PDB entry 8BOX | X-ray diffraction, 2.82 A resolution | chains A and C of the 3 polymer chains in the assembly

# Chain A
Name: Lysine-specific histone demethylase 1A
Source organism: Homo sapiens
Notes: EC 1.14.99.66
UniProtKB: O60341 (KDM1A_HUMAN); residue numbers follow UniProt; this construct covers 1-852
Sequence (871 residues; each row starts with the number of its first residue; numbers below 1 keep their minus sign (Gly-18 is residue -18)):
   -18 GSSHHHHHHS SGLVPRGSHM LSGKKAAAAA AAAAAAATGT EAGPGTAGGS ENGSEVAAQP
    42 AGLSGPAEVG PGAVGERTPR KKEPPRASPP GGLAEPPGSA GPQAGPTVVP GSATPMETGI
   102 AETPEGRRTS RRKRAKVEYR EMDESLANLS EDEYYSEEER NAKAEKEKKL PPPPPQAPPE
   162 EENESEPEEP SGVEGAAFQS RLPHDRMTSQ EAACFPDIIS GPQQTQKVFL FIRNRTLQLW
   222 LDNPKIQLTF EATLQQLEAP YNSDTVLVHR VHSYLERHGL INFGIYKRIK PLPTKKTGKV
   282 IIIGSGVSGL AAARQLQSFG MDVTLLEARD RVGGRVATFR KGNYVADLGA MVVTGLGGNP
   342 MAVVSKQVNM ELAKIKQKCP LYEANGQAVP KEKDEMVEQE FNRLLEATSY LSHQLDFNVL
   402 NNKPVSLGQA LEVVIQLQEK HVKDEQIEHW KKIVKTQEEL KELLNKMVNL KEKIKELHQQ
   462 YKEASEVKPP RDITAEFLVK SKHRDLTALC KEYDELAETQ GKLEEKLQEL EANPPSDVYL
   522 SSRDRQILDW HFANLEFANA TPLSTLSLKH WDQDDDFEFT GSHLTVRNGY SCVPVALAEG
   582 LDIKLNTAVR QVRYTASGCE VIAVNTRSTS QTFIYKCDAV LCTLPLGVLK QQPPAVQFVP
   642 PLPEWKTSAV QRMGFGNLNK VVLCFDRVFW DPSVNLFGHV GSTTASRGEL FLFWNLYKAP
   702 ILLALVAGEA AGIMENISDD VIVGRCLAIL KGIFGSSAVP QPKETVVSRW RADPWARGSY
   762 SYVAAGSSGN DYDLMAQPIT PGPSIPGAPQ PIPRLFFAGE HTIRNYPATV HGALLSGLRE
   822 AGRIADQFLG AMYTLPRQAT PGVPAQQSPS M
Unresolved in the structure: -18 to 170, 837-852
Construct notes: expression tag (-18 to 0)
Ligand contacts: AW4 (SV9; [[(2R,3S,4R,5R)-5-(6-aminopurin-9-yl)-3,4-bis(oxidanyl)oxolan-2-yl]methoxy-oxidanyl-phosphoryl] [(2R,3S,4S)-5-[7,8-dimethyl-2,4-bis(oxidanylidene)-5-[3-[4-(3-phenylphenyl)phenyl]propanoyl]-1H-benzo[g]pteridin-10-yl]-2,3,4-tris(oxidanyl)pentyl] hydrogen phosphate): Ile284, Gly285, Ser286, Gly287, Val288, Ser289, Gly290, Leu307, Glu308, Ala309, Arg310, Gly314, Gly315, Arg316, Val317, Leu329, Gly330, Ala331, Met332, Val333, Thr335, Phe538, Ala539, Asp555, Glu559, His564, Thr588, Ala589, Val590, Thr624, Leu625, Pro626, Val629, Val637, Leu659, Lys661, Trp751, Trp756, Ser760, Tyr761, Gly800, Glu801, Ala809, Thr810, Val811, His812, Ala814
What the authors report for this chain:
  - mutagenesis - T684DEL/T685DEL/A686DEL/S687DEL: increased growth in response to AW4

# Chain C
Name: Zinc finger protein SNAI1
UniProtKB: O95863 (SNAI1_HUMAN); residues 66-74 here correspond to UniProt positions 2-10 (UniProt number = residue number - 64)
Sequence (9 residues; numbered 66 to 74; the number before each row is that of its first residue):
    66 PRSFLVRKP
Unresolved in the structure: 70-74
Curated features (UniProtKB/Swiss-Prot):
  - region: Pro66 to Val71 (Required and sufficient for interaction with KDM1A), Pro74 (LATS2 binding)

# Chain A / chain C interface
Contacting residue pairs (9):
  Gln358(A) - Phe69(C)
  Asn535(A) - Ser68(C)  hydrogen bond (side chain-backbone)
  Leu536(A) - Arg67(C)
  Ala539(A) - Pro66(C)
  Ala539(A) - Arg67(C)
  Asn540(A) - Pro66(C)  hydrogen bond (side chain-backbone)
  Trp552(A) - Pro66(C)
  Trp552(A) - Arg67(C)
  Asp555(A) - Pro66(C)
Also at the interface, not in a pair above, chain A (13 interface residues in all): Cys360, Asn383, Leu386, Trp531, Leu677, Leu693

# Summary
13 residues of chain A face 4 of chain C across their interface, with 2 hydrogen bonds. Polar contacts include
Asn535(A)-Ser68(C) and Asn540(A)-Pro66(C). Bound to chain A: AW4. From the paper:
T684DEL/T685DEL/A686DEL/S687DEL of chain A increase growth in response to AW4.
Chain A is Lysine-specific histone demethylase 1A (Homo sapiens) and chain C is Zinc finger protein SNAI1; the
structure, LSD1-CoREST in complex with AW4 and SNAG peptide, was determined by X-ray diffraction, deposited
together with 8BOP, 8F2Z, 8F30, 8F59, 8F6S, 8FDV and 18 further entries.
